PDB entry 3ZFF | X-ray diffraction, 3.40 A resolution | chains A and D of the 4 polymer chains in the assembly

== Chain A ==
Molecule: VP1
Organism: Human enterovirus 71
UniProtKB: A9X4C2 (A9X4C2_9ENTO); residues 1-297 here correspond to UniProt positions 566-862 (UniProt number = residue number + 565)
Chain sequence (297 residues; numbered 1 to 297; the number before each row is that of its first residue):
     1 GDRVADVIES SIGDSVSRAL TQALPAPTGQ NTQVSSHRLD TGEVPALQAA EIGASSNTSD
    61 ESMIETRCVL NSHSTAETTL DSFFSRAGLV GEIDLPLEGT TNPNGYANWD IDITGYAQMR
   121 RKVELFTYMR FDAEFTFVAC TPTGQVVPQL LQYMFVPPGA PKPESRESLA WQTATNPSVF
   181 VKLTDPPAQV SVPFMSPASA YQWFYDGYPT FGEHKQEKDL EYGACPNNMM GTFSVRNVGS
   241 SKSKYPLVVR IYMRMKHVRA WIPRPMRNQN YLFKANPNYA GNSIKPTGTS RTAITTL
Disordered / not traced: 1
Small-molecule neighbours: compound iv (W71; 5-(7-(4-(4,5-dihydro-2-oxazolyl)phenoxy)heptyl)-3-methyl isoxazole): Ile-111, Asp-112, Ile-113, Thr-114, Phe-135, Phe-137, Met-154, Phe-155, Pro-177, Val-179, Val-190, Val-192, Tyr-201, Gln-202, Trp-203, Asn-228, Met-230, Phe-233, Ala-275

== Chain D ==
Molecule: VP4
Organism: Human enterovirus 71
UniProtKB: A9X4C2 (A9X4C2_9ENTO); residues 1-69 here = UniProt positions 1-69
Chain sequence (69 residues; row label = number of the first residue in the row):
     1 MGSQVSTQRS GSHENSNSAT EGSTINYTTI NYYKDSYAAT AGKQSLKQDP DKFANPVKDI
    61 FTEMAAPLK
Disordered / not traced: 1-12

== How chain A and chain D interact ==
Residue-residue contacts (63; chain A residue first):
  Thr-21(A) / Asp-49(D)  hydrogen bond
  Thr-21(A) / Asp-51(D)
  Gln-22(A) / Asp-49(D)
  Ala-23(A) / Gln-48(D)
  Ala-23(A) / Asp-49(D)
  Leu-24(A) / Lys-47(D)
  Leu-24(A) / Gln-48(D)  hydrogen bond (backbone-backbone)
  Pro-25(A) / Leu-46(D)
  Pro-25(A) / Lys-47(D)
  Ala-26(A) / Leu-46(D)  hydrogen bond (backbone-backbone)
  Ala-26(A) / Gln-48(D)
  Pro-27(A) / Leu-46(D)  hydrophobic
  Arg-38(A) / Met-64(D)
  Glu-43(A) / Met-64(D)
  Val-44(A) / Glu-63(D)
  Val-44(A) / Met-64(D)  hydrogen bond (backbone-backbone)
  Val-44(A) / Ala-65(D)
  Pro-45(A) / Glu-63(D)
  Pro-45(A) / Met-64(D)  hydrophobic
  Leu-47(A) / Pro-67(D)
  Gln-48(A) / Pro-67(D)
  Ala-49(A) / Pro-67(D)  hydrophobic
  Ala-49(A) / Leu-68(D)  hydrophobic
  Ile-52(A) / Val-57(D)  hydrophobic
  Ile-52(A) / Leu-68(D)  hydrophobic
  Ala-54(A) / Ala-54(D)
  Ala-54(A) / Asn-55(D)
  Ala-54(A) / Val-57(D)  hydrophobic
  Ser-55(A) / Ala-54(D)  hydrogen bond (backbone-backbone)
  Asn-57(A) / Phe-61(D)
  Asn-57(A) / Thr-62(D)
  Asn-57(A) / Glu-63(D)
  Thr-58(A) / Glu-63(D)
  Ser-59(A) / Glu-63(D)  hydrogen bond
  Ser-62(A) / Glu-63(D)  hydrogen bond
  Thr-75(A) / Leu-46(D)
  Thr-75(A) / Gln-48(D)
  Ala-76(A) / Leu-46(D)
  Thr-79(A) / Gln-44(D)  hydrogen bond
  Asp-81(A) / Tyr-27(D)
  Asp-81(A) / Gln-44(D)
  Arg-130(A) / Ala-19(D)  hydrogen bond (side chain-backbone)
  Phe-131(A) / Ala-19(D)  hydrophobic
  Asp-132(A) / Ser-18(D)
  Asp-132(A) / Ala-19(D)  hydrogen bond (side chain-backbone)
  Asp-132(A) / Tyr-37(D)
  Ser-191(A) / Tyr-37(D)  hydrogen bond (side chain-backbone)
  Ser-191(A) / Ala-38(D)
  Pro-193(A) / Tyr-37(D)
  Lys-256(A) / Tyr-37(D)
  Lys-256(A) / Ala-38(D)  hydrogen bond (side chain-backbone)
  Lys-256(A) / Ala-39(D)  hydrogen bond (side chain-backbone)
  Lys-256(A) / Ala-41(D)
  His-257(A) / Ser-18(D)
  His-257(A) / Ala-19(D)
  His-257(A) / Thr-20(D)
  His-257(A) / Ser-36(D)
  His-257(A) / Tyr-37(D)
  His-257(A) / Ala-39(D)  hydrogen bond (side chain-backbone)
  His-257(A) / Thr-40(D)  hydrogen bond (side chain-backbone)
  Val-258(A) / Thr-20(D)
  Arg-259(A) / Ser-23(D)
  Pro-263(A) / Phe-53(D)
Interface residues without a listed pair, chain A (42 interface residues in all): Leu-20, Gly-42, Ser-74, Ser-85, Val-192, Phe-194, Arg-254
Interface residues without a listed pair, chain D (31 interface residues in all): Glu-21, Lys-52, Ala-66

== Summary ==
The interface between chain A and chain D involves 42 residues on one side and 31 on the other, with 15
hydrogen bonds. Among the polar pairs are Thr-21(A)/Asp-49(D), Ser-59(A)/Glu-63(D) and Ser-62(A)/Glu-63(D).
Chain A binds compound iv.
Chain A is VP1 and chain D is VP4, both from Human enterovirus 71; the structure, Human enterovirus 71 in
complex with capsid binding inhibitor WIN51711, was determined by X-ray diffraction (same publication as 3ZFE
and 3ZFG).
